PDB entry 4QW3 | X-ray diffraction, 2.90 A resolution | chains A and B of the 28 polymer chains in the assembly

== Chain A ==
Protein: Proteasome subunit alpha type-2
Organism: Saccharomyces cerevisiae
Notes: EC 3.4.25.1; engineered mutation(s): C63F
UniProt: P23639 (PSA2_YEAST); residue numbers follow UniProt; this construct covers 1-250
Chain sequence (250 residues; row label = number of the first residue in the row):
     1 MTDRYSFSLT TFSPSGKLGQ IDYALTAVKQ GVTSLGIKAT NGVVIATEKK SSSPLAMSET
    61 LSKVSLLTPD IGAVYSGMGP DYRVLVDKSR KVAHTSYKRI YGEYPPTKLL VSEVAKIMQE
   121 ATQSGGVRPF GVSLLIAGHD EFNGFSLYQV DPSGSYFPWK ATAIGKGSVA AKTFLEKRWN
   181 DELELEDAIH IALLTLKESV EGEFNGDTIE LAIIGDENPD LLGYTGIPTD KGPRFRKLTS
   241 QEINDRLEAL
Curated features (UniProtKB/Swiss-Prot):
  - cross-link: Lys-108 (Glycyl lysine isopeptide (Lys-Gly) (interchain with G-Cter in ubiquitin))

== Chain B ==
Protein: Proteasome subunit alpha type-3
Organism: Saccharomyces cerevisiae
Notes: EC 3.4.25.1
UniProt: P23638 (PSA3_YEAST); residues 0-257 here correspond to UniProt positions 1-258 (UniProt number = residue number + 1)
Chain sequence (258 residues; numbered 0 to 257; the number before each row is that of its first residue; numbering starts at 0):
     0 MGSRRYDSRT TIFSPEGRLY QVEYALESIS HAGTAIGIMA SDGIVLAAER KVTSTLLEQD
    60 TSTEKLYKLN DKIAVAVAGL TADAEILINT ARIHAQNYLK TYNEDIPVEI LVRRLSDIKQ
   120 GYTQHGGLRP FGVSFIYAGY DDRYGYQLYT SNPSGNYTGW KAISVGANTS AAQTLLQMDY
   180 KDDMKVDDAI ELALKTLSKT TDSSALTYDR LEFATIRKGA NDGEVYQKIF KPQEIKDILV
   240 KTGITKKDED EEADEDMK
Unresolved in the structure: 0, 245-257
Curated features (UniProtKB/Swiss-Prot):
  - cross-link (Glycyl lysine isopeptide (Lys-Gly)): Lys-99 (interchain with G-Cter in ubiquitin), Lys-198 (interchain with G-Cter in ubiquitin), Lys-230 (interchain with G-Cter in ubiquitin)

== Chain A / chain B interface ==
Pairs across the interface (62):
  Arg-4(A) with Ser-2(B), hydrogen bond (backbone-side chain)
  Tyr-5(A) with Ser-2(B); Tyr-5(B)
  Ser-6(A) with Gly-125(B); Leu-127(B)
  Phe-7(A) with Ser-2(B); Tyr-5(B); Asp-6(B); Gly-126(B)
  Ser-8(A) with Gly-126(B), hydrogen bond (backbone-backbone); Leu-127(B); Arg-128(B), hydrogen bond (side chain-backbone)
  Thr-10(A) with Arg-128(B)
  Thr-11(A) with Ser-7(B); Thr-9(B); Gln-20(B)
  Phe-12(A) with Gln-20(B); Tyr-23(B); Ala-24(B), hydrophobic; Arg-128(B); Pro-129(B); Gly-131(B)
  Ser-13(A) with Tyr-23(B)
  Pro-14(A) with Tyr-23(B), hydrophobic; Glu-26(B)
  Ser-15(A) with Glu-26(B)
  Gly-16(A) with Tyr-23(B); Ser-27(B), hydrogen bond (backbone-side chain)
  Lys-38(A) with Glu-57(B), salt bridge
  Ser-112(A) with Glu-84(B)
  Lys-116(A) with Ile-85(B)
  Gln-119(A) with Ala-81(B); Asp-82(B), hydrogen bond; Ile-85(B); Arg-128(B)
  Thr-122(A) with Arg-128(B), hydrogen bond (backbone-side chain)
  Gln-123(A) with Tyr-121(B); Leu-127(B); Arg-128(B), hydrogen bond (side chain-backbone); Pro-129(B); Phe-130(B)
  Gly-125(A) with Leu-127(B)
  Ser-153(A) with Ala-81(B)
  Gly-154(A) with Ala-81(B)
  Ser-155(A) with Ala-81(B)
  Tyr-156(A) with Glu-84(B), hydrogen bond
  Pro-158(A) with Leu-56(B); Glu-57(B), hydrogen bond (backbone-backbone); Thr-60(B); Ser-61(B)
  Trp-159(A) with Ser-53(B); Leu-55(B); Leu-56(B), hydrophobic
  Lys-160(A) with Thr-54(B); Leu-55(B), hydrogen bond (backbone-backbone); Leu-56(B); Glu-57(B)
  Ala-161(A) with Leu-55(B)
  Leu-175(A) with Leu-55(B), hydrophobic
  Glu-176(A) with Ser-53(B); Thr-54(B); Leu-55(B)
Interface residues without a listed pair, chain A (36 interface residues in all): Leu-9, Leu-18, Ser-124, Tyr-148, Phe-157, Lys-172, Trp-179
Interface residues without a listed pair, chain B (32 interface residues in all): His-30, Leu-79, Thr-80

== Summary ==
Chain A and chain B form an interface of 36 and 32 residues respectively, with 10 hydrogen bonds and 1 salt
bridge. Polar contacts include Lys-38(A)/Glu-57(B), Arg-4(A)/Ser-2(B) and Ser-8(A)/Arg-128(B).
Here chain A is Proteasome subunit alpha type-2 and chain B is Proteasome subunit alpha type-3, both from
Saccharomyces cerevisiae. Entry 4QW3 (yCP beta5-C63F mutant in complex with bortezomib) was determined by
X-ray diffraction (same publication as 4QUX, 4QUY, 4QV0, 4QV1, 4QV3, 4QV4 and 42 further entries).
